Entry 3CWB (X-ray diffraction, 3.51 A resolution); this record covers chains E and P of the 20 polymer chains in the assembly.

# Chain E
Name: Mitochondrial ubiquinol-cytochrome C reductase iron-sulfur protein
Source organism: Gallus gallus
Sequence (196 residues; row label = number of the first residue in the row):
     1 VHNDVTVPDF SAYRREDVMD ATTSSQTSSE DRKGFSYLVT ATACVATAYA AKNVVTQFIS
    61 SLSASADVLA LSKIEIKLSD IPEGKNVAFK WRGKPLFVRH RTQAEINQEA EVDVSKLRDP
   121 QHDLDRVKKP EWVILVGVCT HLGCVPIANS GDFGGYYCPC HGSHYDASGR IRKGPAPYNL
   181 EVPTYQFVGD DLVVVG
Disulfide bonds: C144-C160
Metal / ion sites: 2Fe-2S cluster Fe: C139, H141, C158, H161
Residues lining bound ligands: 2Fe-2S cluster (FES): C139, H141, L142, G143, C144, C158, C160, H161, G162, S163
Reported in the primary citation:
  - binding site for the ligand ICX: H161

# Chain P
Name: Cytochrome b
Source organism: Gallus gallus
UniProtKB: P18946 (CYB_CHICK); numbering as in UniProt (aligned over 1-380)
Sequence (380 residues; numbered 1 to 380; the number before each row is that of its first residue):
     1 MAPNIRKSHP LLKMINNSLI DLPAPSNISA WWNFGSLLAV CLMTQILTGL LLAMHYTADT
    61 SLAFSSVAHT CRNVQYGWLI RNLHANGASF FFICIFLHIG RGLYYGSYLY KETWNTGVIL
   121 LLTLMATAFV GYVLPWGQMS FWGATVITNL FSAIPYIGHT LVEWAWGGFS VDNPTLTRFF
   181 ALHFLLPFAI AGITIIHLTF LHESGSNNPL GISSDSDKIP FHPYYSFKDI LGLTLMLTPF
   241 LTLALFSPNL LGDPENFTPA NPLVTPPHIK PEWYFLFAYA ILRSIPNKLG GVLALAASVL
   301 ILFLIPFLHK SKQRTMTFRP LSQTLFWLLV ANLLILTWIG SQPVEHPFII IGQMASLSYF
   361 TILLILFPTI GTLENKMLNY
Unresolved in the structure: 1
Metal / ion sites: heme Fe site 1: H84, H183; heme Fe site 2: H98, H197
Residues lining bound ligands:
  - heme (HEM), molecule 1: W32, F34, G35, S36, L38, A39, F91, I95, H98, I99, R101, S107, Y108, T113, W114, G117, V118, L120, L121, I190, T194, H197, L198, L201, S206, N207, L302
  - heme (HEM), molecule 2: L42, Q45, I46, G49, L50, L52, A53, Y56, V67, R81, H84, A85, A88, L124, T127, A128, G131, Y132, L134, P135, F180, H183, F184, P187, I190, Y274
  - ICX (methyl N-[(5Z)-6-({[4-(4-iodobenzyl)phenyl]carbonyl}amino)hex-5-enoyl]glycinate): M125, A126, A128, F129, Y132, W142, G143, V146, I147, L150, I269, K270, P271, E272, Y274, F275, A278, Y279, L282, L295
  - UQ (Coenzyme Q10, (2Z,6E,10Z,14E,18E,22E,26Z)-isomer): S18, L19, L22, P23, A24, I28, S36, A39, L198, L201, H202, S206, F221, Y225, D229
Curated features (UniProtKB/Swiss-Prot):
  - binding site (heme b): H84, H98, H183, H197
  - binding site (a ubiquinone): H202
Reported in the primary citation:
  - binding site for ICX: E272

# Chain E / chain P interface
Pairs across the interface (37; chain E residue first):
  I59(E) - W164(P)  hydrophobic
  L62(E) - G167(P)
  L62(E) - R178(P)  hydrogen bond (backbone-side chain)
  A64(E) - G167(P)
  K94(E) - F141(P)
  K94(E) - S170(P)
  P95(E) - P262(P)
  P95(E) - L263(P)  hydrophobic
  T140(E) - K288(P)
  H141(E) - K288(P)
  L142(E) - T145(P)
  L142(E) - V146(P)
  L142(E) - N149(P)
  L142(E) - L150(P)  hydrophobic
  G143(E) - W142(P)
  G143(E) - N149(P)  hydrogen bond (backbone-side chain)
  C144(E) - W142(P)  hydrophobic
  C144(E) - V146(P)  hydrophobic
  C144(E) - T265(P)
  V145(E) - W142(P)
  V145(E) - L263(P)
  V145(E) - T265(P)  hydrogen bond (backbone-side chain)
  Y157(E) - V344(P)
  P159(E) - P266(P)
  P159(E) - P267(P)
  P159(E) - I269(P)
  C160(E) - T265(P)
  C160(E) - I269(P)  hydrophobic
  C160(E) - Y279(P)  hydrogen bond (backbone-side chain)
  H161(E) - V146(P)
  H161(E) - Y279(P)
  H161(E) - L282(P)
  H161(E) - R283(P)
  G162(E) - V344(P)
  P175(E) - P286(P)
  P175(E) - N287(P)
  P175(E) - K288(P)
Interface residues without a listed pair, chain E (23 interface residues in all): S63, S65, K90, I147, G174, P177
Interface residues without a listed pair, chain P (26 interface residues in all): S152, V264, I285

# Overview
The interface between chain E and chain P involves 23 residues on one side and 26 on the other, with 4
hydrogen bonds. Polar contacts include L62(E)-R178(P), G143(E)-N149(P) and V145(E)-T265(P). Bound to chain E:
2Fe-2S cluster. The paper reports a binding site for the ligand ICX at H161(E); a binding site for ICX at
E272(P).
Here chain E is Mitochondrial ubiquinol-cytochrome C reductase iron-sulfur protein and chain P is Cytochrome
b, both from Gallus gallus. Entry 3CWB (Chicken Cytochrome BC1 Complex inhibited by an iodinated analogue of
the polyketide Crocacin-D) was determined by X-ray diffraction.
